6TD5 - chains e and f of the 28 polymer chains in the assembly; structure by electron microscopy, 3.20 A resolution.

== Chain e ==
Protein: Proteasome subunit alpha type
Organism: Leishmania donovani
Notes: EC 3.4.25.1
Sequence (344 residues; row label = number of the first residue in the row):
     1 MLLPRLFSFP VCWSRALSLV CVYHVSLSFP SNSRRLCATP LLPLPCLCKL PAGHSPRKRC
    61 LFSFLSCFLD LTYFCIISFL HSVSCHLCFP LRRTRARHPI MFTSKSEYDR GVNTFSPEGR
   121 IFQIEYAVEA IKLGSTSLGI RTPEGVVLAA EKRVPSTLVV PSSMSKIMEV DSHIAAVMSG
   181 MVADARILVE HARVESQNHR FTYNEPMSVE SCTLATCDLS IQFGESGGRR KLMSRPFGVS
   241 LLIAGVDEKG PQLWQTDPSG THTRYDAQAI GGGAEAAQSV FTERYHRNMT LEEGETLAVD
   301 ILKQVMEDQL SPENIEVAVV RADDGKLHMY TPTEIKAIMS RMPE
Not modelled in the structure: 1-106, 342-344

== Chain f ==
Protein: Proteasome subunit alpha type
Organism: Leishmania donovani
Notes: EC 3.4.25.1
Sequence (428 residues; numbered 1 to 428; the number before each row is that of its first residue):
     1 MQSRKGEGWR DTGTDSLPPF SFCCSPAFSS PLAFGGEGAD GCAYILTHVC RYACIAALTL
    61 HSEGAERHMR VCVCVRRCAY NEMVLHQVVA FASLAPALHP LSPLPLPCMA TTHACCGLRV
   121 RSFSLKKSEK KNQQRRLQAP DLSQKTRTRT QKEKQTLQIY LRCVMFKNEY DSDITTWSPT
   181 GRLFQIEYAN EAVNNGSATV GVKGKNFVVL AALKRSPVAE LSSYQEKVFE IDEHVGMSIS
   241 GLVADGRVLA RYLRTECMNY RYMYSNGMPM NQMADMIGEK HQRHIQCSGK RPFGVGLLLA
   301 GYDRQGPHLY QTVPSGDVYD YKATAMGVRS QASRTYLERH FEHFSDCTLD ELVTHALKAL
   361 ASATSEGIEL NVKNTTIAIV GKDTPFTIFE EESARKYLDG FKMRPEDRVA VAEEDEEMLH
   421 EQPLDVEE
Not modelled in the structure: 1-167, 406-428

== Interface between chain e and chain f ==
Contacting residue pairs (41; chain e residue first):
  Asn-113(e) / Gly-289(f)
  Asn-113(e) / Arg-291(f)
  Thr-114(e) / Ser-172(f)  hydrogen bond (side chain-backbone)
  Thr-114(e) / Gln-185(f)
  Phe-115(e) / Gln-185(f)  hydrogen bond (backbone-side chain)
  Phe-115(e) / Tyr-188(f)  hydrophobic
  Phe-115(e) / Arg-291(f)
  Phe-115(e) / Pro-292(f)
  Ser-116(e) / Tyr-188(f)
  Pro-117(e) / Tyr-188(f)  hydrophobic
  Pro-117(e) / Glu-191(f)
  Glu-118(e) / Asn-195(f)  hydrogen bond (backbone-side chain)
  Gly-119(e) / Tyr-188(f)
  Gly-119(e) / Ala-192(f)
  Ile-121(e) / Leu-242(f)  hydrophobic
  Ile-121(e) / Arg-291(f)
  Leu-214(e) / Arg-247(f)
  Asp-218(e) / Arg-247(f)  salt bridge
  Asp-218(e) / Arg-251(f)  salt bridge
  Ile-221(e) / Ala-244(f)  hydrophobic
  Ile-221(e) / Val-248(f)  hydrophobic
  Glu-225(e) / Ser-288(f)
  Glu-225(e) / Gly-289(f)
  Ser-226(e) / Gly-289(f)
  Ser-259(e) / Ala-244(f)
  Thr-261(e) / Gln-225(f)
  Thr-261(e) / Val-243(f)
  His-262(e) / Gln-225(f)
  His-262(e) / Arg-247(f)
  Thr-263(e) / Tyr-224(f)
  Thr-263(e) / Gln-225(f)
  Arg-264(e) / Ser-223(f)
  Arg-264(e) / Tyr-224(f)  hydrogen bond (backbone-backbone)
  Tyr-265(e) / Ser-223(f)
  Asp-266(e) / Leu-221(f)
  Asp-266(e) / Ser-222(f)  hydrogen bond (side chain-backbone)
  Ala-267(e) / Leu-221(f)
  Phe-281(e) / Leu-221(f)  hydrophobic
  Tyr-285(e) / Glu-220(f)
  His-286(e) / Glu-220(f)
  Arg-287(e) / Glu-220(f)  salt bridge
Also at the interface, not in a pair above, chain e (28 interface residues in all): Glu-210, Gly-260, Thr-282
Also at the interface, not in a pair above, chain f (26 interface residues in all): Ala-189, Ala-219, Glu-226, Gly-294

== Overview ==
The interface between chain e and chain f involves 28 residues on one side and 26 on the other; the contacts
include 5 hydrogen bonds and 3 salt bridges. Polar pairs include Asp-218(e)/Arg-247(f), Asp-218(e)/Arg-251(f)
and Arg-287(e)/Glu-220(f).
Chain e is Proteasome subunit alpha type and chain f is Proteasome subunit alpha type, both from Leishmania
donovani; the structure, Leishmania tarentolae proteasome 20S subunit complexed with LXE408 and bortezomib,
was determined by electron microscopy (same publication as 6TCZ).
